Entry 3TET (X-ray diffraction, 1.90 A resolution); this record covers chain A.

== Chain A ==
Name: Potassium channel protein
Source organism: Bacillus cereus
UniProtKB: Q81HW2 (Q81HW2_BACCR); residues 20-110 here = UniProt positions 20-110
Chain sequence (97 residues; each row starts with the number of its first residue):
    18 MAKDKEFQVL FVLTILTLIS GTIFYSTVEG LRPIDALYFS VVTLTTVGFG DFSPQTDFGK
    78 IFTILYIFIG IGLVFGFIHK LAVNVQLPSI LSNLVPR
Disordered / not traced: 18-20, 114
Construct notes: expression tag (18-19, 111-114); engineered mutation Phe-66 (Asp in Q81HW2), Asp-68 (Asn in Q81HW2)
Bound ions: K+ site 1: Thr-63, Val-64; K+ site 2 near Thr-63 (its only coordinating residue here); K+ site 3: Val-64, Gly-65; K+ site 4: Gly-65, Phe-66

== In short ==
Thr-63 and Val-64 form the K+ site 1. Gly-65 and Phe-66 coordinate K+ site 4.
Chain A is Potassium channel protein (Bacillus cereus); the structure, Crystal Structure of NaK2K Channel Y66F
Mutant, was determined by X-ray diffraction together with 3T1C, 3T2M, 3T4D, 3T4Z and 3TCU from the same study.
